PDB entry 9CPO | electron microscopy, 3.50 A resolution | chains A and D of the 6 polymer chains in the assembly

== Chain A ==
Name: RNA-directed RNA polymerase nsp12
From: Infectious bronchitis virus
Notes: EC 2.7.7.48, 2.7.7.50
UniProt: P0C6Y3 (R1AB_IBVM); residues 8-937 here correspond to UniProt positions 3938-4867 (UniProt number = residue number + 3930)
Sequence (930 residues; row label = number of the first residue in the row):
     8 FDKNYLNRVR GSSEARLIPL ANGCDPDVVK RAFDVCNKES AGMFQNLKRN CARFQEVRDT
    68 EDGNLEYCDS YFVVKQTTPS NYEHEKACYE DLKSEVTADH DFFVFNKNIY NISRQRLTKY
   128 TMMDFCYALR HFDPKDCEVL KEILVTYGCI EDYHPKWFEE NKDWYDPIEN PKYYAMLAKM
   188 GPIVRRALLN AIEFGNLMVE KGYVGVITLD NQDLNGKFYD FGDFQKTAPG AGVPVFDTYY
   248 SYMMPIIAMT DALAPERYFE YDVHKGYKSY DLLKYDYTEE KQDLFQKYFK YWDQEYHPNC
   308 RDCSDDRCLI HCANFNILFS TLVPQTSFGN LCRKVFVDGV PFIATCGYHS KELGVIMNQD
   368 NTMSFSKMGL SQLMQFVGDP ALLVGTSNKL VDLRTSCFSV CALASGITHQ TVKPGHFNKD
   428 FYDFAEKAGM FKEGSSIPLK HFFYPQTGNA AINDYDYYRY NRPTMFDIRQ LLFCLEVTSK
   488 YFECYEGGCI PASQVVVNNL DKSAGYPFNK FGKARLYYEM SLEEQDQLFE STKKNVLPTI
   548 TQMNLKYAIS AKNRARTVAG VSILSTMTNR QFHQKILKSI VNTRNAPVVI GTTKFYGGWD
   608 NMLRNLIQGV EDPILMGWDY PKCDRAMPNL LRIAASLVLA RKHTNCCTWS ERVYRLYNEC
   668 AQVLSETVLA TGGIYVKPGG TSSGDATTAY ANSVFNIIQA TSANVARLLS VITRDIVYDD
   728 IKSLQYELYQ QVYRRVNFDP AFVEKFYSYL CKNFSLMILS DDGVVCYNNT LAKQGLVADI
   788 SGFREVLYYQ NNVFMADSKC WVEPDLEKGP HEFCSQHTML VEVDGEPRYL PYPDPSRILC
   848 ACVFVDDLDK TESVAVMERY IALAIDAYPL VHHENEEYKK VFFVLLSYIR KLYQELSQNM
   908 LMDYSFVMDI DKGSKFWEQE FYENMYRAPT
Metal / ion sites: Zn2+ site 1: H304, C310, C315, C319; Zn2+ site 2: C496, H650, C653, C654
Swiss-Prot annotation at these positions:
  - region: T590 to P628 (RdRp Palm N-ter)
  - active site: S767, D768, D769
  - binding site (Zn(2+)): H304, C310, C315, C319, C496, H650, C653, C654
Reported in the primary citation:
  - conformationally variable residues (loop rearrangement): R264 to D278
  - contacts within the chain: E263-K294 (salt bridge), Y274-Y277 (pi stacking)
  - mutagenesis - Y268S, H271R: decreased catalytic activity
  - mutagenesis - Y268S, H271R: decreased binding to RNA

== Chain D ==
Name: Non-structural protein 8
From: Infectious bronchitis virus
UniProt: P0C6Y3 (R1AB_IBVM); residues 6-200 here correspond to UniProt positions 3470-3664 (UniProt number = residue number + 3464)
Sequence (195 residues; numbered 6 to 200; the number before each row is that of its first residue):
     6 FSHIPSYAEY ERAKSIYEKV LADSKNGGVT QQELAAYRKA ANIAKSVFDR DLAVQKKLDS
    66 MAERAMTTMY KEARVTDRRA KLVSSLHALL FSMLKKIDSE KLNVLFDQAN SGVVPLATVP
   126 IVCSNKLTLV IPDPETWVKC VEGVHVTYST VVWNIDCVTD ADGTELHPTS TGSGLTYCIS
   186 GDNIAWPLKV NLTRN

== Interface between chain A and chain D ==
Residue-residue contacts - 20 pairs, chain A then chain D:
  F424(A) - M98(D)  hydrophobic
  K426(A) - L94(D)
  K426(A) - S97(D)  hydrogen bond
  Y429(A) - M98(D)  hydrophobic
  L855(A) - L87(D)  hydrophobic
  D856(A) - R84(D)  salt bridge
  E859(A) - R79(D)
  E859(A) - R83(D)  salt bridge
  A862(A) - V80(D)  hydrophobic
  L903(A) - Y75(D)  hydrophobic
  N906(A) - Y75(D)  hydrogen bond
  N906(A) - R79(D)
  M907(A) - M71(D)  hydrophobic
  M907(A) - T72(D)
  M907(A) - Y75(D)  hydrophobic
  S912(A) - E68(D)
  S912(A) - M71(D)
  F913(A) - E68(D)
  V914(A) - E68(D)
  I917(A) - E68(D)
Other interface residues (no listed pair), chain A (18 interface residues in all): E433, T858, V861, D910
Other interface residues (no listed pair), chain D (14 interface residues in all): K76, K101

== In short ==
18 residues of chain A face 14 of chain D across their interface, with 2 hydrogen bonds and 2 salt bridges.
Polar contacts include D856(A)-R84(D), E859(A)-R83(D) and K426(A)-S97(D). UniProt lists 3 active-site residues
and 8 Zn2+-binding residues on chain A. From the paper: Y268S and H271R of chain A reduce catalytic activity;
conformational variability at R264(A).
Chain A is RNA-directed RNA polymerase nsp12 and chain D is Non-structural protein 8, both from Infectious
bronchitis virus; the structure, Infectious bronchitis virus core polymerase complex, was determined by
electron microscopy.
